Entry 5N5Z (electron microscopy, 7.70 A resolution (low resolution: residue-level contacts below are approximate; hydrogen-bond / salt-bridge calls are withheld)); this record covers chains Q and R of the 18 polymer chains in the assembly.

Chain Q:
Protein: RNA polymerase I-specific transcription initiation factor RRN7
From: Saccharomyces cerevisiae
Reference sequence: P40992 (RRN7_YEAST); residues 1-514 here = UniProt positions 1-514
Amino-acid sequence (514 residues; each row starts with the number of its first residue):
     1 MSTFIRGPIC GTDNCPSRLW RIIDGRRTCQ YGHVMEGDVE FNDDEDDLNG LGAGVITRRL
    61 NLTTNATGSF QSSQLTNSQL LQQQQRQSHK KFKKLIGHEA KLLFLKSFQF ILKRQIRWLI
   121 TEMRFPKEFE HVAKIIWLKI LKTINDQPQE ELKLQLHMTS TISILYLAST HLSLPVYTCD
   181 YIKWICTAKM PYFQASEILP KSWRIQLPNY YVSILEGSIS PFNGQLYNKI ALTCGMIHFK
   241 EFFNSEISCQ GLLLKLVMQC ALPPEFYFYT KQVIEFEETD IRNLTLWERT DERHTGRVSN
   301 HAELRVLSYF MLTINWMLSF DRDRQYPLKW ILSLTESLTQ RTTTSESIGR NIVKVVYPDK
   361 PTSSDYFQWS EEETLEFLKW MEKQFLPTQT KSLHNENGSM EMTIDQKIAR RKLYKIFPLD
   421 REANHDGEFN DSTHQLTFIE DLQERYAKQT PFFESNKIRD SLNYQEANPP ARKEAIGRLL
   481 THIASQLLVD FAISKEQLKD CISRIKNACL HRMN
Unresolved in the structure: 1-2, 36-93, 200-203, 391-404, 421-431, 454-468
Metal / ion sites: Zn2+: Cys-10, Cys-15, Cys-29
Swiss-Prot annotation at these positions:
  - zinc finger: Thr-3 to Glu-36 (RRN7-type)
  - region: Gly-37 to Ala-66 (B-reader), Thr-67 to Lys-101 (B-linker)
  - binding site (Zn(2+)): Cys-10, Cys-15, Cys-29, His-33

Chain R:
Protein: RNA polymerase I-specific transcription initiation factor RRN11
From: Saccharomyces cerevisiae
Reference sequence: Q04712 (RRN11_YEAST); numbering as in UniProt (aligned over 1-507)
Amino-acid sequence (507 residues; row label = number of the first residue in the row):
     1 MFEVPITLTN RKFAQRRKLK YQYINYISRR FDRISKKSTT TDSLPTPENS AAENNDEEEG
    61 QNSEAGTYRR SVLQQKKRRR ERHWRSVVGE IYSTTESETD SQEEETEEGG EHDTGIDKED
   121 SDEERKFWKK YEKPEKSFEI WRTVSSQNKQ PINKQKMTYH NFKKIEKIPL RKMEIPLLHC
   181 TKENKLYFQS ISRGLEPLKT STSEVRNYRT RHIVTLTDLL HLNVSRHNWS LAYKIFATLI
   241 RIPGVQIKSL WGIGVEILDN LSNSSSGLDF LQWMCQIYSS KSRFVQNINY RSIVPPFQTG
   301 SRTHTAKFAI TYLWSSLINC QKSMEPSSNI IDKPFDTEND LLQELIDKIS EWVLTPPFME
   361 DAEVWFIYAS CHLLKADTLS RQFVNDNKNN DLIGLDRDIK INQVIKHIHY VRTFLKICLD
   421 KGGFAVPSRL IENQLKSFES RLYGEAQDIQ ERDVANVYDS IDNSSVENSF GDVYETNAEF
   481 LDTQLMDLSP EDNGLDEMHY SDEDSSE
Unresolved in the structure: 37-73, 88-136, 283-290, 325-344, 378-400, 441-507

Interface between chain Q and chain R:
Residue-residue contacts (70; chain Q residue first):
  Ile-185(Q) with Tyr-208(R)
  Cys-186(Q) with Tyr-208(R); His-212(R)
  Thr-187(Q) with Tyr-208(R)
  Ala-188(Q) with Tyr-208(R)
  Phe-193(Q) with Tyr-208(R); Arg-209(R)
  Gln-194(Q) with Arg-209(R)
  Ile-352(Q) with His-212(R)
  Val-355(Q) with Arg-211(R); His-212(R); Thr-215(R)
  Val-356(Q) with Asn-207(R); Tyr-208(R); Arg-211(R); His-212(R)
  Tyr-357(Q) with Arg-206(R); Arg-211(R)
  Pro-358(Q) with Arg-206(R)
  Asp-359(Q) with Arg-206(R)
  Lys-360(Q) with Ser-203(R)
  Ser-363(Q) with Arg-206(R)
  Tyr-366(Q) with Met-1(R); Asp-218(R); Leu-219(R)
  Phe-367(Q) with Met-1(R); Phe-2(R); Leu-222(R); Arg-226(R)
  Trp-369(Q) with Arg-226(R)
  Glu-371(Q) with Asn-228(R); Leu-231(R)
  Thr-374(Q) with Leu-219(R); Ile-235(R)
  Leu-375(Q) with Leu-231(R); Lys-234(R)
  Phe-377(Q) with His-212(R); Leu-216(R)
  Leu-378(Q) with Leu-216(R); Lys-234(R); Ile-235(R); Thr-238(R)
  Trp-380(Q) with His-212(R)
  Met-381(Q) with His-212(R)
  Glu-382(Q) with Arg-241(R)
  Phe-385(Q) with Tyr-208(R); Arg-209(R); His-212(R); Ile-242(R)
  Thr-388(Q) with Pro-243(R)
  Gln-389(Q) with Arg-209(R)
  Gln-406(Q) with Ser-282(R)
  Arg-410(Q) with Ile-277(R); Tyr-278(R)
  Leu-413(Q) with Trp-273(R); Ile-277(R)
  Tyr-414(Q) with Ala-237(R); Ile-240(R)
  Phe-417(Q) with Ser-265(R); Asp-269(R); Phe-270(R); Trp-273(R)
  Pro-418(Q) with Tyr-233(R); Ala-237(R); Ser-264(R)
  Leu-419(Q) with Tyr-233(R); Ala-237(R)
  Asp-420(Q) with Tyr-233(R); Lys-234(R); Ala-237(R)
Other interface residues (no listed pair), chain Q (40 interface residues in all): Ile-219, Val-353, Leu-386, Ile-416
Other interface residues (no listed pair), chain R (37 interface residues in all): Val-214, Asn-223, Phe-236

In short:
40 residues of chain Q face 37 of chain R across their interface. Cys-10(Q), Cys-15(Q) and Cys-29(Q)
coordinate Zn2+. Curated annotation (UniProt) lists 4 Zn2+-binding residues on chain Q.
Chain Q is RNA polymerase I-specific transcription initiation factor RRN7 and chain R is RNA polymerase
I-specific transcription initiation factor RRN11, both from Saccharomyces cerevisiae; the structure, Cryo-EM
structure of RNA polymerase I in complex with Rrn3 and Core Factor (Orientation II), was determined by
electron microscopy together with 5O7X, 5N5Y, 5N60 and 5N61 from the same study.
